Entry 7OI1 (X-ray diffraction, 1.90 A resolution); this record covers chains A and B of the 3 polymer chains in the assembly.

Chain A (and B):
Name: Probable agmatinase 2
From: Synechocystis sp. (strain PCC 6803 / Kazusa)
Notes: EC 3.5.3.11; chain B of this document is another copy of the same molecule, construct and numbering; everything in this record applies to it too
Reference sequence: P73270 (SPEB2_SYNY3); residues 1-390 here = UniProt positions 1-390
Chain sequence (392 residues; each row starts with the number of its first residue; numbers below 1 keep their minus sign (Gly-1 is residue -1)):
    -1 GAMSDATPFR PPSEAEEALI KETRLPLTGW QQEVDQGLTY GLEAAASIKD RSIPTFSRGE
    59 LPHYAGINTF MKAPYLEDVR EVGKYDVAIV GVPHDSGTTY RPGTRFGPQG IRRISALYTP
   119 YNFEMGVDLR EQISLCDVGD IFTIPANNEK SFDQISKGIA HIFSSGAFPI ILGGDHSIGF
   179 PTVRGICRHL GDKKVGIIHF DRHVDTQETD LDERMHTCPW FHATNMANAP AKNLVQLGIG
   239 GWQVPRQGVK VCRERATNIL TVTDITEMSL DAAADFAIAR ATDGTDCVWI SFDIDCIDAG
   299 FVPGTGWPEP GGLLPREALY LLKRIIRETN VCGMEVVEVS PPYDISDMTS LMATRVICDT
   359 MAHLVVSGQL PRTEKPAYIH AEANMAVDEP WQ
Not modelled in the structure: -1 to 8, 387-390
Construct notes: expression tag (-1 to 0)
Bound ions: Ni2+ site 1: His174, Asp199, Asp203, Asp291 (together with cacodylate ion); Ni2+ site 2: Asp199, His201, Asp291, Asp293 (together with cacodylate ion)
Curated features (UniProtKB/Swiss-Prot):
  - binding site (Ni(2+)): His174, Asp199, His201, Asp203, Asp291, Asp293
  - mutagenesis: His61 (H61A: Strongly reduces the specific activity and the KM for guanidine), Thr97 (T97A: Loss of activity), Trp305 (W305A: Loss of activity)
From the paper describing this entry:
  - Ni2+ coordination: His174, Asp199, His201, Asp203, Asp291, Asp293
  - binding site for cacodylate ion: His214
  - contacts within the chain: Thr97-Trp305 (hydrogen bond)

Chain A / chain B interface:
Pairs across the interface - 112 pairs, chain A then chain B:
  Thr37(A) - Arg78(B)  hydrogen bond (backbone-side chain)
  Tyr38(A) - Glu75(B)
  Tyr38(A) - Asp76(B)
  Tyr38(A) - Val77(B)  hydrogen bond (backbone-backbone)
  Leu40(A) - Val77(B)  hydrophobic
  Leu40(A) - Arg78(B)
  Leu40(A) - His159(B)
  Glu41(A) - Lys155(B)  hydrogen bond (backbone-side chain)
  Ala42(A) - Gln152(B)
  Ala42(A) - Lys155(B)  hydrogen bond (backbone-side chain)
  Ala43(A) - Asp151(B)
  Ala43(A) - Gln152(B)  hydrogen bond (backbone-side chain)
  Ala43(A) - Lys155(B)
  Ser45(A) - Lys148(B)
  Ser45(A) - Asp151(B)  hydrogen bond
  Ile46(A) - Ile142(B)  hydrophobic
  Ile46(A) - Lys148(B)
  Ile46(A) - Gln152(B)
  Ile51(A) - Phe140(B)  hydrophobic
  Ile51(A) - Gln152(B)
  Pro52(A) - Phe140(B)
  Pro52(A) - Gln152(B)  hydrogen bond (backbone-side chain)
  Thr53(A) - Ile139(B)
  Thr53(A) - Phe140(B)  hydrogen bond (backbone-backbone)
  Thr53(A) - Gln152(B)
  Thr53(A) - Lys155(B)
  Thr53(A) - Gly156(B)
  Phe54(A) - Val77(B)  hydrophobic
  Phe54(A) - Val88(B)  hydrophobic
  Phe54(A) - Asp138(B)
  Phe54(A) - Ile139(B)  hydrophobic
  Phe54(A) - Gly156(B)
  Phe54(A) - Ile160(B)  hydrophobic
  Ser55(A) - Asp138(B)  hydrogen bond (backbone-backbone)
  Ser55(A) - Phe140(B)
  Arg56(A) - Tyr73(B)  hydrogen bond
  Arg56(A) - Leu74(B)  hydrogen bond (side chain-backbone)
  Arg56(A) - Glu75(B)  hydrogen bond (side chain-backbone)
  Arg56(A) - Val77(B)
  Arg56(A) - Val136(B)  hydrogen bond (side chain-backbone)
  Leu59(A) - Phe140(B)
  Pro60(A) - Phe140(B)
  Tyr62(A) - Pro91(B)
  Tyr62(A) - Arg103(B)
  Tyr62(A) - Phe104(B)  hydrophobic
  Tyr62(A) - Thr141(B)  hydrogen bond
  Tyr62(A) - Pro143(B)
  Ala63(A) - Pro91(B)  hydrophobic
  Ala63(A) - Asp138(B)
  Gly64(A) - Asp138(B)  hydrogen bond (backbone-side chain)
  Ile65(A) - Ile65(B)  hydrophobic
  Ile65(A) - Thr67(B)
  Ile65(A) - Tyr73(B)  hydrophobic
  Ile65(A) - Arg110(B)
  Ile65(A) - Asp135(B)
  Asn66(A) - Gln107(B)  hydrogen bond
  Thr67(A) - Ile65(B)
  Tyr73(A) - Arg56(B)  hydrogen bond
  Tyr73(A) - Ile65(B)  hydrophobic
  Leu74(A) - Arg56(B)  hydrogen bond (backbone-side chain)
  Glu75(A) - Tyr38(B)
  Glu75(A) - Arg56(B)  hydrogen bond (backbone-side chain)
  Asp76(A) - Tyr38(B)
  Val77(A) - Tyr38(B)  hydrogen bond (backbone-backbone)
  Val77(A) - Leu40(B)  hydrophobic
  Val77(A) - Phe54(B)  hydrophobic
  Arg78(A) - Thr37(B)  hydrogen bond (side chain-backbone)
  Val88(A) - Phe54(B)  hydrophobic
  Pro91(A) - Tyr62(B)
  Pro91(A) - Ala63(B)  hydrophobic
  Arg103(A) - Tyr62(B)
  Phe104(A) - Tyr62(B)  hydrophobic
  Gln107(A) - Asn66(B)
  Gln107(A) - Arg111(B)
  Arg110(A) - Ile65(B)
  Arg111(A) - Gln107(B)
  Arg111(A) - Arg111(B)
  Asp135(A) - Ile65(B)
  Val136(A) - Phe54(B)  hydrophobic
  Val136(A) - Arg56(B)  hydrogen bond (backbone-side chain)
  Asp138(A) - Phe54(B)
  Asp138(A) - Ser55(B)  hydrogen bond (backbone-backbone)
  Asp138(A) - Ala63(B)
  Asp138(A) - Gly64(B)  hydrogen bond (side chain-backbone)
  Ile139(A) - Thr53(B)
  Ile139(A) - Phe54(B)  hydrophobic
  Phe140(A) - Ile51(B)  hydrophobic
  Phe140(A) - Pro52(B)
  Phe140(A) - Thr53(B)  hydrogen bond (backbone-backbone)
  Phe140(A) - Ser55(B)
  Phe140(A) - Leu59(B)
  Phe140(A) - Pro60(B)
  Thr141(A) - Tyr62(B)  hydrogen bond
  Pro143(A) - Tyr62(B)
  Lys148(A) - Ser45(B)
  Lys148(A) - Ile46(B)
  Asp151(A) - Ala43(B)
  Asp151(A) - Ser45(B)  hydrogen bond
  Gln152(A) - Ala42(B)
  Gln152(A) - Ala43(B)  hydrogen bond (side chain-backbone)
  Gln152(A) - Ile46(B)
  Gln152(A) - Ile51(B)
  Gln152(A) - Pro52(B)  hydrogen bond (side chain-backbone)
  Gln152(A) - Thr53(B)
  Lys155(A) - Glu41(B)  hydrogen bond (side chain-backbone)
  Lys155(A) - Ala42(B)  hydrogen bond (side chain-backbone)
  Lys155(A) - Ala43(B)
  Lys155(A) - Thr53(B)
  Gly156(A) - Thr53(B)
  Gly156(A) - Phe54(B)
  His159(A) - Leu40(B)
  Ile160(A) - Phe54(B)  hydrophobic
Interface residues without a listed pair, chain A (54 interface residues in all): Gln34, Gly39, Lys47, Gly137, Ile142
Interface residues without a listed pair, chain B (54 interface residues in all): Gln34, Gly39, Lys47, Gly137

Summary:
Chain A and chain B each contribute 54 residues to their interface; the contacts include 31 hydrogen bonds.
Polar contacts include Thr37(A)-Arg78(B), Glu41(A)-Lys155(B) and Ala42(A)-Lys155(B). UniProt lists 6
Ni2+-binding residues and 3 mutagenesis sites on chain A. From the paper: a binding site for cacodylate ion at
His214(A); Ni2+ coordination by His174(A), Asp199(A) and His201(A) among others.
Both chains are Probable agmatinase 2 (Synechocystis sp. (strain PCC 6803 / Kazusa)). Entry 7OI1 (Crystal
structure of Synechocystis sp PCC6803 guanidinium hydrolase) was determined by X-ray diffraction, deposited
together with 7ESR.
